PDB entry 5J8I | X-ray diffraction, 2.40 A resolution | chain A

[Chain A]
Molecule: Mitogen-activated protein kinase kinase kinase 7/TGF-beta-activated kinase 1 and MAP3K7-binding protein 1 chimera
Organism: Homo sapiens
Notes: EC 2.7.11.25; fragment: UNP O43318 residues 31-303, Q15750 residues 468-504
UniProtKB: chimeric construct of O43318, Q15750: residues 31-303 from O43318 (M3K7_HUMAN) positions 31-303 (same numbers); residues 468-504 from Q15750 positions 468-504 (same numbers)
Sequence (314 residues; each row starts with the number of its first residue; note: 164 numbers in that range are skipped by the numbering (no residue carries them; nothing is unmodelled there)):
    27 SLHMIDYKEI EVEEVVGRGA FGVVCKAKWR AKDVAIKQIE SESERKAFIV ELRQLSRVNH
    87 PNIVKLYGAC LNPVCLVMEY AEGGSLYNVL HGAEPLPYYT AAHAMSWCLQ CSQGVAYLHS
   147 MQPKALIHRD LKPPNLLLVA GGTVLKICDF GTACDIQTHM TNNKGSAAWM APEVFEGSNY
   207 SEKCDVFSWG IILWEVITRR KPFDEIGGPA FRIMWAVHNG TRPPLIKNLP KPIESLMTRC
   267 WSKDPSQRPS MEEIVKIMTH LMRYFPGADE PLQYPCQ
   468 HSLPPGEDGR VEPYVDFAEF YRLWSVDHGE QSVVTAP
Unresolved in the structure: 45-46, 95, 176-190, 497-504
Differences from the reference sequence: expression tag (27-30)
Covalently attached groups: compound 6H4 linked to Cys174
Residues lining bound ligands: 6H4 (N-{2-[(5-chloro-2-{[4-(4-methylpiperazin-1-yl)phenyl]amino}pyrimidin-4-yl)oxy]phenyl}prop-2-enamide): Val42, Gly43, Val50, Ala61, Val90, Met104, Glu105, Tyr106, Ala107, Gly110, Asn114, Pro160, Asn161, Leu163, Asp175
Curated features (UniProtKB/Swiss-Prot):
  - active site: Asp156 (Proton acceptor)
  - binding site (ATP): Val42 to Val50, Lys63
  - modified residue: Thr184 (Microbial infection: O-acetylthreonine), Thr187 (Microbial infection: O-acetylthreonine), Ser192 (Phosphoserine)
  - cross-link (Glycyl lysine isopeptide (Lys-Gly)): Lys72 (interchain with G-Cter in ubiquitin), Lys158 (interchain with G-Cter in ubiquitin), Lys209 (interchain with G-Cter in ubiquitin)
  - site: Phe484 (Required for interaction with MAP3K7)
From the paper describing this entry:
  - binding site for 6H4: Met104, Ala107, Asn114, Asn161, Cys174

[Overview]
Covalently linked compound 6H4: at Cys174. UniProt lists active-site residue Asp156 and 10 ATP-binding
residues. From the paper: a binding site for 6H4 at Met104, Ala107 and Asn114 among others.
Chain A is Mitogen-activated protein kinase kinase kinase 7/TGF-beta-activated kinase 1 and MAP3K7-binding
protein 1 chimera (Homo sapiens); the structure, Crystal structure of TL11-113 bound to TAK1-TAB1, was
determined by X-ray diffraction together with 5J7S, 5J9L, 5JH6, 5JK3 and 5E7R from the same study.
